Entry 8DK0 (X-ray diffraction, 1.55 A resolution); this record covers chain A.

Chain A:
Protein: Gluconolactonase
From: Rhodopseudomonas palustris CGA009
Notes: EC 3.1.1.17
UniProt: Q6N3R9 (Q6N3R9_RHOPA); residues 2-309 here = UniProt positions 2-309
Sequence (312 residues; numbered -2 to 309; the number before each row is that of its first residue; numbers below 1 keep their minus sign (Ser-2 is residue -2)):
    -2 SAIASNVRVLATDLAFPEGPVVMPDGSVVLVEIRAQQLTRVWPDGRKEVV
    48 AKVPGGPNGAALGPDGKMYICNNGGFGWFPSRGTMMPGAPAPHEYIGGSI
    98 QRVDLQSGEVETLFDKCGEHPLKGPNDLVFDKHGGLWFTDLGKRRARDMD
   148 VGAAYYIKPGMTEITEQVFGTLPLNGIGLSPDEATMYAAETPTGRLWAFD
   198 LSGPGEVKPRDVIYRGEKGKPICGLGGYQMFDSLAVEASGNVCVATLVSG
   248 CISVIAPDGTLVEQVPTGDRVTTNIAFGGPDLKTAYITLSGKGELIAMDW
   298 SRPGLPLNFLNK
Not modelled in the structure: -2 to 1, 76-82, 207-214
Differences from the reference sequence: expression tag (-2 to 1)
Bound ions: Ca2+: Glu15, Asn123, Asn172, Asp229, Ser230; Na+: Leu231, Asn271, Ile272
Ligand contacts: gamma-Valerolactone (YVR): Phe13, Glu15, Ile30, Asn55, Phe73, Pro84, Asn123, Leu138, Asn172, Asp229, Thr270

Overview:
Bound to chain A: gamma-Valerolactone. The Ca2+ site is built by Glu15, Asn123, Asn172, Asp229 and Ser230. The
Na+ site is built by Leu231, Asn271 and Ile272.
Chain A is Gluconolactonase (Rhodopseudomonas palustris CGA009); the structure, Crystal structure of RPA3624,
a beta-propeller lactonase from Rhodopseudomonas palustris, with active-site bound (S)gamma-valerolactone, was
determined by X-ray diffraction (same publication as 7RIS, 7RIZ, 8DJF and 8DJZ).
